5V62 - chains A and I; structure by X-ray diffraction, 1.90 A resolution.

# Chain A
Protein: Mitogen-activated protein kinase 1
Source organism: Homo sapiens
Notes: EC 2.7.11.24
Reference sequence: P28482 (MK01_HUMAN); residue numbers follow UniProt; this construct covers 10-360
Amino-acid sequence (351 residues; each row starts with the number of its first residue):
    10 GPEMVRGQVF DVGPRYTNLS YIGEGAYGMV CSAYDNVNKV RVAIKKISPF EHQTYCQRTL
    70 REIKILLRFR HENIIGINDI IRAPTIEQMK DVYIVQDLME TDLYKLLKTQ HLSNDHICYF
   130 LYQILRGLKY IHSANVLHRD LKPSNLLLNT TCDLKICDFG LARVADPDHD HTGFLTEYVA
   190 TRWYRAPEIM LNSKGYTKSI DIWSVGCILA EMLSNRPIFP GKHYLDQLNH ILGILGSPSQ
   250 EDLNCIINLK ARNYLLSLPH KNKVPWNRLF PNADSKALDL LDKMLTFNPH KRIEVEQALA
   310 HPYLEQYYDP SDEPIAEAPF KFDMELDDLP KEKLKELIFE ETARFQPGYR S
Modified positions: T185 (phosphothreonine; TPO); Y187 (O-phosphotyrosine; PTR)
Ligand contacts: N-(hex-5-yn-1-yl)hexanamide / fr180204: I31, Y36, V39, A52, I53, K54, E71, I84, I103, Q105, D106, L107, M108, E109, T110, K114, S153, N154, L156, C166, D167
Swiss-Prot annotation at these positions:
  - DNA-binding region: K259 to R277
  - motif: T185 to Y187 (TXY), D318 to E322 (Cytoplasmic retention motif), A327 to M333 (Nuclear translocation motif)
  - active site: D149 (Proton acceptor)
  - binding site (ATP): I31 to V39, K54
  - modified residue: S29 (Phosphoserine), T185 (Phosphothreonine), Y187 (Phosphotyrosine), T190 (Phosphothreonine), S246 (Phosphoserine), S248 (Phosphoserine), S284 (Phosphoserine)
From the paper describing this entry:
  - post-translational modification sites: T185, Y187
  - conformationally variable residues (loop rearrangement): Y36

# Chain I
Protein: Ribosomal protein S6 kinase alpha-1
Notes: EC 2.7.11.1
Reference sequence: Q15418 (KS6A1_HUMAN); residues 713-729 here = UniProt positions 713-729
Amino-acid sequence (21 residues; numbered 709 to 729; the number before each row is that of its first residue):
   709 XGTAQLKPIE SSILAQRRVR K
Unresolved in the structure: 709-712, 727-729
Construct notes: insertion (709-712)
Modified positions: AZK ((S)-2-amino-6-azidohexanoic acid) at position 709

# Chain A / chain I interface
Residue-residue contacts (28):
  E81(A) - R725(I)  salt bridge
  L115(A) - L714(I)  hydrophobic
  Q119(A) - L714(I)
  D124(A) - I717(I)
  H125(A) - L714(I)
  H125(A) - K715(I)  hydrogen bond (side chain-backbone)
  H125(A) - I717(I)
  Y128(A) - I717(I)  hydrophobic
  Y128(A) - S720(I)  hydrogen bond
  Y128(A) - L722(I)
  Y128(A) - A723(I)  hydrogen bond (side chain-backbone)
  F129(A) - L714(I)  hydrophobic
  Y131(A) - R726(I)  hydrogen bond
  Q132(A) - L722(I)
  R135(A) - L722(I)
  R135(A) - R725(I)
  R135(A) - R726(I)
  T159(A) - Q713(I)
  T159(A) - K715(I)  hydrogen bond (backbone-backbone)
  T160(A) - S719(I)
  T160(A) - S720(I)  hydrogen bond (backbone-backbone)
  C161(A) - K715(I)  hydrogen bond (side chain-backbone)
  D162(A) - S720(I)  hydrogen bond
  D162(A) - I721(I)
  Y316(A) - I717(I)
  Y316(A) - R726(I)  hydrogen bond (backbone-side chain)
  D321(A) - R725(I)  salt bridge
  D321(A) - R726(I)  salt bridge
Also at the interface, not in a pair above, chain A (22 interface residues in all): N82, L121, N158, Q315, D318, E322
Also at the interface, not in a pair above, chain I (12 interface residues in all): P716

# Overview
22 residues of chain A and 12 residues of chain I are in contact; the contacts include 9 hydrogen bonds and 3
salt bridges. Polar pairs include E81(A)-R725(I), D321(A)-R725(I) and D321(A)-R726(I). Chain A binds
N-(hex-5-yn-1-yl)hexanamide / fr180204. The paper reports modification sites T185(A) and Y187(A);
conformational variability at Y36(A).
Here chain A is Mitogen-activated protein kinase 1 (Homo sapiens) and chain I is Ribosomal protein S6 kinase
alpha-1. Entry 5V62 (Phospho-ERK2 bound to bivalent inhibitor SBP3) was determined by X-ray diffraction (same
publication as 5V60 and 5V61).
